PDB entry 3IM0 | X-ray diffraction, 1.66 A resolution | chain A

[Chain A]
Name: Val-1
From: Chlorella virus
Notes: EC 4.2.2.3; fragment: C-terminal domain
UniProtKB: Q9DTZ2 (Q9DTZ2_9PHYC); residues 1-244 here correspond to UniProt positions 106-349 (UniProt number = residue number + 105)
Sequence (252 residues; row label = number of the first residue in the row):
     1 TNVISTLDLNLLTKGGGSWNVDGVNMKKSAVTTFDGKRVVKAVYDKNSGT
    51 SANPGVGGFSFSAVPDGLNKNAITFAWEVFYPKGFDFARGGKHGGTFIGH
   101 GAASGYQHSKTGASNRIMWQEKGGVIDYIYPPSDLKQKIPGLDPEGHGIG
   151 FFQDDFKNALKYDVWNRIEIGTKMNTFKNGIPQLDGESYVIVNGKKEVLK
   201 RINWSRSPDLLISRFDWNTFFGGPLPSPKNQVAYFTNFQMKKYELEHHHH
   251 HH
Unresolved in the structure: 1, 245-252
Construct notes: expression tag (245-252)
Residues lining bound ligands: beta-D-glucopyranuronic acid (BDP): Thr50, Lys92, Ser104, Gly105, Tyr106, Arg116, Tyr128, Tyr130, His147, Gly148, Asn218, Phe220, Gly222, Gly223

[In short]
Ligands of chain A: beta-D-glucopyranuronic acid.
Chain A is Val-1 (Chlorella virus); the structure, Crystal structure of Chlorella virus vAL-1 soaked in 200mM
D-glucuronic acid, 10% PEG-3350, and 200mM glycine-NaOH ..., was determined by X-ray diffraction, deposited
together with 3A0N and 3GNE.
